Entry 1VQ6 (X-ray diffraction, 2.70 A resolution); this record covers chains 0 and 1 of the 33 polymer chains in the assembly.

# Chain 0
Molecule: 23S ribosomal RNA
Organism: Haloarcula marismortui
Sequence (2922 nucleotides; numbered 2 to 2923; the number before each row is that of its first residue):
     2 UUGGCUACUAUGCCAGCUGGUGGAUUGCUCGGCUCAGGCGCUGAUGAAGG
    52 ACGUGCCAAGCUGCGAUAAGCCAUGGGGAGCCGCACGGAGGCGAAGAACC
   102 AUGGAUUUCCGAAUGAGAAUCUCUCUAACAAUUGCUUCGCGCAAUGAGGA
   152 ACCCCGAGAACUGAAACAUCUCAGUAUCGGGAGGAACAGAAAACGCAAUG
   202 UGAUGUCGUUAGUAACCGCGAGUGAACGCGAUACAGCCCAAACCGAAGCC
   252 CUCACGGGCAAUGUGGUGUCAGGGCUACCUCUCAUCAGCCGACCGUCUCG
   302 ACGAAGUCUCUUGGAACAGAGCGUGAUACAGGGUGACAACCCCGUACUCG
   352 AGACCAGUACGACGUGCGGUAGUGCCAGAGUAGCGGGGGUUGGAUAUCCC
   402 UCGCGAAUAACGCAGGCAUCGACUGCGAAGGCUAAACACAACCUGAGACC
   452 GAUAGUGAACAAGUAGUGUGAACGAACGCUGCAAAGUACCCUCAGAAGGG
   502 AGGCGAAAUAGAGCAUGAAAUCAGUUGGCGAUCGAGCGACAGGGCAUACA
   552 AGGUCCCUCGACGAAUGACCGACGCGCGAGCGUCCAGUAAGACUCACGGG
   602 AAGCCGAUGUUCUGUCGUACGUUUUGAAAAACGAGCCAGGGAGUGUGUCU
   652 GCAUGGCAAGUCUAACCGGAGUAUCCGGGGAGGCACAGGGAAACCGACAU
   702 GGCCGCAGGGCUUUGCCCGAGGGCCGCCGUCUUCAAGGGCGGGGAGCCAU
   752 GUGGACACGACCCGAAUCCGGACGAUCUACGCAUGGACAAGAUGAAGCGU
   802 GCCGAAAGGCACGUGGAAGUCUGUUAGAGUUGGUGUCCUACAAUACCCUC
   852 UCGUGAUCUAUGUGUAGGGGUGAAAGGCCCAUCGAGUCCGGCAACAGCUG
   902 GUUCCAAUCGAAACAUGUCGAAGCAUGACCUCCGCCGAGGUAGUCUGUGA
   952 GGUAGAGCGACCGAUUGGUGUGUCCGCCUCCGAGAGGAGUCGGCACACCU
  1002 GUCAAACUCCAAACUUACAGACGCCGUUUGACGCGGGGAUUCCGGUGCGC
  1052 GGGGUAAGCCUGUGUACCAGGAGGGGAACAACCCAGAGAUAGGUUAAGGU
  1102 CCCCAAGUGUGGAUUAAGUGUAAUCCUCUGAAGGUGGUCUCGAGCCCUAG
  1152 ACAGCCGGGAGGUGAGCUUAGAAGCAGCUACCCUCUAAGAAAAGCGUAAC
  1202 AGCUUACCGGCCGAGGUUUGAGGCGCCCAAAAUGAUCGGGACUCAAAUCC
  1252 ACCACCGAGACCUGUCCGUACCACUCAUACUGGUAAUCGAGUAGAUUGGC
  1302 GCUCUAAUUGGAUGGAAGUAGGGGUGAAAACUCCUAUGGACCGAUUAGUG
  1352 ACGAAAAUCCUGGCCAUAGUAGCAGCGAUAGUCGGGUGAGAACCCCGACG
  1402 GCCUAAUGGAUAAGGGUUCCUCAGCACUGCUGAUCAGCUGAGGGUUAGCC
  1452 GGUCCUAAGUCAUACCGCAACUCGACUAUGACGAAAUGGGAAACGGGUUA
  1502 AUAUUCCCGUGCCACUAUGCAGUGAAAGUUGACGCCCUGGGGUCGAUCAC
  1552 GCUGGGCAUUCGCCCAGUCGAACCGUCCAACUCCGUGGAAGCCGUAAUGG
  1602 CAGGAAGCGGACGAACGGCGGCAUAGGGAAACGUGAUUCAACCUGGGGCC
  1652 CAUGAAAAGACGAGCAUAGUGUCCGUACCGAGAACCGACACAGGUGUCCA
  1702 UGGCGGCGAAAGCCAAGGCCUGUCGGGAGCAACCAACGUUAGGGAAUUCG
  1752 GCAAGUUAGUCCCGUACCUUCGGAAGAAGGGAUGCCUGCUCCGGAACGGA
  1802 GCAGGUCGCAGUGACUCGGAAGCUCGGACUGUCUAGUAACAACAUAGGUG
  1852 ACCGCAAAUCCGCAAGGACUCGUACGGUCACUGAAUCCUGCCCAGUGCAG
  1902 GUAUCUGAACACCUCGUACAAGAGGACGAAGGACCUGUCAACGGCGGGGG
  1952 UAACUAUGACCCUCUUAAGGUAGCGUAGUACCUUGCCGCAUCAGUAGCGG
  2002 CUUGCAUGAAUGGAUUAACCAGAGCUUCACUGUCCCAACGUUGGGCCCGG
  2052 UGAACUGUACAUUCCAGUGCGGAGUCUGGAGACACCCAGGGGGAAGCGAA
  2102 GACCCUAUGGAGCUUUACUGCAGGCUGUCGCUGAGACGUGGUCGCCGAUG
  2152 UGCAGCAUAGGUAGGAGACACUACACAGGUACCCGCGCUAGCGGGCCACC
  2202 GAGUCAACAGUGAAAUACUACCCGUCGGUGACUGCGACUCUCACUCCGGG
  2252 AGGAGGACACCGAUAGCCGGGCAGUUUGACUGGGGCGGUACGCGCUCGAA
  2302 AAGAUAUCGAGCGCGCCCUAUGGCUAUCUCAGCCGGGACAGAGACCCGGC
  2352 GAAGAGUGCAAGAGCAAAAGAUAGCUUGACAGUGUUCUUCCCAACGAGGA
  2402 ACGCUGACGCGAAAGCGUGGUCUAGCGAACCAAUUAGCCUGCUUGAUGCG
  2452 GGCAAUUGAUGACAGAAAAGCUACCCUAGGGAUAACAGAGUCGUCACUCG
  2502 CAAGAGCACAUAUCGACCGAGUGGCUUGCUACCUCGAUGUCGGUUCCCUC
  2552 CAUCCUGCCCGUGCAGAAGCGGGCAAGGGUGAGGUUGUUCGCCUAUUAAA
  2602 GGAGGUCGUGAGCUGGGUUUAGACCGUCGUGAGACAGGUCGGCUGCUAUC
  2652 UACUGGGUGUGUAAUGGUGUCUGACAAGAACGACCGUAUAGUACGAGAGG
  2702 AACUACGGUUGGUGGCCACUGGUGUACCGGUUGUUCGAGAGAGCACGUGC
  2752 CGGGUAGCCACGCCACACGGGGUAAGAGCUGAACGCAUCUAAGCUCGAAA
  2802 CCCACUUGGAAAAGAGACACCGCCGAGGUCCCGCGUACAAGACGCGGUCG
  2852 AUAGACUCGGGGUGUGCGCGUCGAGGUAACGAGACGUUAAGCCCACGAGC
  2902 ACUAACAGACCAAAGCCAUCAU
Not modelled in the structure: 2-9, 126-127, 715, 971-998, 1560, 1952-1963, 2137-2236, 2339-2343, 2665-2666, 2915-2923
Modified residues: 1MA (6-hydro-1-methyladenosine-5'-monophosphate) at position 628, OMU (o2'-methyluridine 5'-monophosphate) at position 2587, OMG (o2'-methylguanosine-5'-monophosphate) at position 2588, UR3 (3-methyluridine-5'-monophoshate) at position 2619, PSU (pseudouridine-5'-monophosphate) at position 2621
Bound ions: Mg2+ site 1 near G28 (its only coordinating residue here); Na+ site 1: C40, G41, A442, C443; Na+ site 2: G56, A59, G61; Na+ site 3: G66, U107, U108; Mg2+ site 2 near U115 (its only coordinating residue here); Na+ site 4: C141, G142; Na+ site 5 near U146 (its only coordinating residue here); Mg2+ site 3: C162, U2276; K+ site 1: C162, U163, U172; Mg2+ site 4: A165, A167, C168; Na+ site 6: A165, A166, A167; Mg2+ site 5: A166, G219; 69 more Na+ sites not listed; 91 more Mg2+ sites not listed; 1 more K+ sites not listed

# Chain 1
Protein: 50S ribosomal protein L37e
Organism: Haloarcula marismortui
UniProtKB: P32410 (RL37_HALMA); numbering as in UniProt (aligned over 0-56)
Sequence (57 residues; each row starts with the number of its first residue; numbering starts at 0):
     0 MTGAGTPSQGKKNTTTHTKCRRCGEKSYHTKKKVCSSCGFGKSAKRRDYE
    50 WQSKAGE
Not modelled in the structure: 0
Bound ions: Cd2+: Cys19, Cys22, Cys34, Cys37

# Interface between chain 0 and chain 1
Residue-residue contacts - 117 pairs, chain 0 then chain 1:
  G50(0) with Arg21(1), hydrogen bond to the base; Arg45(1), sugar contact
  G51(0) with Cys22(1), sugar contact; Gly23(1), hydrogen bond to the sugar
  C111(0) with Arg20(1), hydrogen bond to the sugar
  G112(0) with Arg20(1), salt bridge to the phosphate; Arg21(1), phosphate contact; Phe39(1), phosphate contact
  A113(0) with Arg21(1), salt bridge to the phosphate; Phe39(1), phosphate contact; Ala43(1), phosphate contact
  A119(0) with Arg20(1), base contact
  A120(0) with Thr17(1), base contact; Lys18(1), hydrogen bond to the sugar; Arg20(1), salt bridge to the phosphate; Tyr27(1), hydrogen bond to the phosphate; Thr29(1), hydrogen bond to the base; Lys32(1), salt bridge to the phosphate
  U121(0) with Lys18(1), base contact; Cys19(1), base contact; Arg20(1), sugar contact; Gly23(1), base contact
  A148(0) with Ala43(1), phosphate contact; Lys44(1), salt bridge to the phosphate
  G149(0) with Lys44(1), phosphate contact; Arg45(1), hydrogen bond to the phosphate
  A177(0) with Ala54(1), phosphate contact
  U178(0) with Glu49(1), phosphate contact; Trp50(1), phosphate contact; Ala54(1), phosphate contact
  C179(0) with Tyr48(1), phosphate contact; Glu49(1), hydrogen bond to the phosphate
  G182(0) with Lys44(1), phosphate contact
  U470(0) with Thr15(1), sugar contact; His16(1), sugar contact; Lys25(1), phosphate contact
  G471(0) with His16(1), hydrogen bond to the sugar; Lys25(1), salt bridge to the phosphate; Ser26(1), hydrogen bond to the phosphate; Ser35(1), hydrogen bond to the sugar
  A472(0) with Ser26(1), hydrogen bond to the phosphate; Ser35(1), sugar contact; Ser36(1), phosphate contact; Arg46(1), hydrogen bond to the sugar; Trp50(1), sugar contact
  A473(0) with Arg46(1), salt bridge to the phosphate; Gln51(1), hydrogen bond to the phosphate
  G771(0) with Trp50(1), base contact
  G772(0) with Tyr48(1), sugar contact; Trp50(1), hydrogen bond to the sugar
  A773(0) with Arg46(1), hydrogen bond to the sugar; Tyr48(1), sugar contact; Trp50(1), sugar contact
  C774(0) with Ser35(1), phosphate contact; Arg46(1), salt bridge to the phosphate
  G775(0) with His16(1), salt bridge to the phosphate; His28(1), salt bridge to the phosphate; Lys31(1), phosphate contact; Ser35(1), phosphate contact
  A776(0) with His28(1), salt bridge to the phosphate; Lys31(1), salt bridge to the phosphate
  U777(0) with Lys11(1), base contact; Asn12(1), hydrogen bond to the base; Thr13(1), hydrogen bond to the base; Thr15(1), base contact
  C778(0) with Ser7(1), sugar contact; Lys10(1), phosphate contact; Lys11(1), sugar contact
  U779(0) with Lys10(1), salt bridge to the phosphate
  A843(0) with Thr5(1), sugar contact
  U845(0) with Gly2(1), sugar contact; Gly4(1), phosphate contact; Thr5(1), hydrogen bond to the phosphate
  A846(0) with Pro6(1), phosphate contact
  U862(0) with Asn12(1), phosphate contact
  G863(0) with Lys30(1), salt bridge to the phosphate
  U864(0) with Lys30(1), salt bridge to the phosphate
  C881(0) with Lys11(1), hydrogen bond to the base
  A882(0) with Ala3(1), sugar contact; Gly4(1), base contact; Thr5(1), base contact
  C890(0) with Trp50(1), hydrogen bond to the sugar
  G891(0) with Trp50(1), sugar contact; Ser52(1), sugar contact; Lys53(1), salt bridge to the phosphate; Ala54(1), phosphate contact
  G892(0) with Lys53(1), salt bridge to the phosphate; Ala54(1), hydrogen bond to the phosphate
  C893(0) with Lys53(1), phosphate contact
  A894(0) with Lys53(1), salt bridge to the phosphate
  A1414(0) with Asn12(1), hydrogen bond to the sugar
  G1415(0) with Asn12(1), sugar contact; Thr14(1), hydrogen bond to the phosphate
  U1473(0) with Lys41(1), hydrogen bond to the base; Ser42(1), hydrogen bond to the sugar; Lys44(1), base contact
  C1474(0) with Lys41(1), phosphate contact
  C1687(0) with Gln8(1), hydrogen bond to the sugar; Gly9(1), hydrogen bond to the base; Lys11(1), sugar contact
  G1688(0) with Thr5(1), sugar contact; Gln8(1), sugar contact
  G1694(0) with Thr5(1), hydrogen bond to the base; Pro6(1), sugar contact; Gly9(1), base contact
  G1695(0) with Pro6(1), hydrogen bond to the sugar; Gly9(1), hydrogen bond to the base
  U1696(0) with Gly9(1), sugar contact; Lys10(1), sugar contact
  A1836(0) with Thr1(1), hydrogen bond to the sugar; Gly2(1), sugar contact; Ala3(1), hydrogen bond to the sugar; Ser7(1), base contact
  G1837(0) with Thr1(1), hydrogen bond to the phosphate; Gly2(1), base contact; Ala3(1), hydrogen bond to the base; Gly4(1), hydrogen bond to the base
Other interface residues (no listed pair), chain 0 (58 interface residues in all): A49, A52, A114, A844, U883, A1413, A1463
Other interface residues (no listed pair), chain 1 (48 interface residues in all): Gly40

# In short
58 residues of chain 0 and 48 residues of chain 1 are in contact, with 36 hydrogen bonds and 18 salt bridges.
Polar pairs include G50(0)-Arg21(1), A120(0)-Thr29(1) and U777(0)-Asn12(1). The Na+ site 1 is built by C40(0),
G41(0), A442(0) and C443(0).
Chain 0 is 23S ribosomal RNA and chain 1 is 50S ribosomal protein L37e, both from Haloarcula marismortui; the
structure, The structure of c-hpmn and CCA-PHE-CAP-BIO bound to the large ribosomal subunit of haloarcula
marismortui, was determined by X-ray diffraction together with 1VQ7 and 1VQN from the same study.
